7NIB - chains A and B of the 8 polymer chains in the assembly; structure by electron microscopy, 3.51 A resolution.

== Chain A (and B) ==
Name: Tyrosine-protein kinase
Source organism: Escherichia coli
Notes: EC 2.7.10.2; chain B of this document is another copy of the same molecule, construct and numbering; everything in this record applies to it too
UniProt: A0A778WL64 (A0A778WL64_ECOLX); residues 1-721 here = UniProt positions 1-721
Chain sequence (727 residues; numbered 1 to 727; the number before each row is that of its first residue):
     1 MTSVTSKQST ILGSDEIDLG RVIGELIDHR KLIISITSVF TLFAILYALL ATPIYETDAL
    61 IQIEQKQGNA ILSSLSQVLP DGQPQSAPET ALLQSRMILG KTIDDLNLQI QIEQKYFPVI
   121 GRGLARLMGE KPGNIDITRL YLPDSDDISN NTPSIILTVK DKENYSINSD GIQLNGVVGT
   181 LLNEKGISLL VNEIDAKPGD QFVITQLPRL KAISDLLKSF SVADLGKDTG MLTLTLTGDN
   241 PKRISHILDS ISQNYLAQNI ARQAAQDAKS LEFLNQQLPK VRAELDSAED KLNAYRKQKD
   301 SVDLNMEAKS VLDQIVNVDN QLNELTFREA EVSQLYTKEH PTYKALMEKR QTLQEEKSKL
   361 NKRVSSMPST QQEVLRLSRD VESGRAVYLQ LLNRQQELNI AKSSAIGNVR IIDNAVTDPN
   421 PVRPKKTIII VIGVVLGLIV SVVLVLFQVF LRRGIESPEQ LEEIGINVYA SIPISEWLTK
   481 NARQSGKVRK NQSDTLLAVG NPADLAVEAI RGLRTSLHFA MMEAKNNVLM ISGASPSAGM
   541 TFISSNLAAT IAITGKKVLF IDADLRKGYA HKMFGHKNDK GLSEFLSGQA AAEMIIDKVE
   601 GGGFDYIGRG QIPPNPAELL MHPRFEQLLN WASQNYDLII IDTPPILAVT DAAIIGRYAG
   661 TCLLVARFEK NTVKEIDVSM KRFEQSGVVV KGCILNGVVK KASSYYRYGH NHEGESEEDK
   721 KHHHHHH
Disordered / not traced: 1-16, 65-84, 298-303, 478-493, 710-727 (chain B: 1-16, 65-84, 280-384, 478-493, 710-727)
Sequence notes: engineered mutation M540 (Lys in A0A778WL64); conflict I595 (Val in A0A778WL64), E713 (Tyr in A0A778WL64), E715 (Tyr in A0A778WL64), E717 (Tyr in A0A778WL64), E718 (Tyr in A0A778WL64); expression tag (722-727)

== Interface between chain A and chain B ==
Residue-residue contacts (46):
  D58(A) with R96(B), salt bridge
  L60(A) with S95(B)
  L225(A) with A91(B), hydrophobic
  T229(A) with A87(B); P88(B)
  R410(A) with M97(B); Q258(B)
  I412(A) with M97(B), hydrophobic
  D413(A) with R96(B), salt bridge
  N414(A) with R96(B), hydrogen bond (backbone-side chain)
  V416(A) with R96(B)
  T417(A) with L210(B)
  P419(A) with L210(B)
  V468(A) with Q685(B), hydrogen bond (backbone-side chain)
  Y469(A) with Q685(B)
  E508(A) with R566(B), salt bridge
  R511(A) with E618(B), salt bridge; T650(B)
  G512(A) with T650(B)
  R514(A) with E618(B), salt bridge; M621(B), hydrogen bond
  T515(A) with T650(B), hydrogen bond; I654(B); S686(B)
  F519(A) with R657(B); Q685(B); S686(B); G687(B)
  M522(A) with R657(B)
  I553(A) with E618(B)
  T554(A) with M621(B)
  S704(A) with L647(B); R682(B), hydrogen bond
  Y705(A) with L647(B); A648(B); R682(B), hydrogen bond
  Y706(A) with S535(B); P536(B); P645(B); A648(B), hydrophobic
  Y708(A) with D564(B), hydrogen bond; R566(B); K567(B); P644(B), hydrophobic; P645(B)
  G709(A) with K567(B)
Interface residues without a listed pair, chain A (33 interface residues in all): A59, M231, A415, S516, H518, T550
Interface residues without a listed pair, chain B (30 interface residues in all): L92, A534, A617, V649

== In short ==
33 residues of chain A and 30 residues of chain B are in contact; the contacts include 7 hydrogen bonds and 5
salt bridges. Polar pairs include D58(A)-R96(B), D413(A)-R96(B) and E508(A)-R566(B).
Chain A and chain B are both Tyrosine-protein kinase (Escherichia coli); the structure, Wzc-K540M-4YE C1, was
determined by electron microscopy together with 7NHR, 7NHS, 7NI2, 7NIH and 7NII from the same study.
